6UTK - chains L and H of the 6 polymer chains in the assembly; structure by X-ray diffraction, 3.80 A resolution.

== Chain L ==
Molecule: B11 Fab Light Chain
Organism: Homo sapiens
Notes: antibody fragment or engineered binder
Chain sequence (213 residues; numbered 1 to 212 plus 1 insertion-coded residue; the number before each row is that of its first residue):
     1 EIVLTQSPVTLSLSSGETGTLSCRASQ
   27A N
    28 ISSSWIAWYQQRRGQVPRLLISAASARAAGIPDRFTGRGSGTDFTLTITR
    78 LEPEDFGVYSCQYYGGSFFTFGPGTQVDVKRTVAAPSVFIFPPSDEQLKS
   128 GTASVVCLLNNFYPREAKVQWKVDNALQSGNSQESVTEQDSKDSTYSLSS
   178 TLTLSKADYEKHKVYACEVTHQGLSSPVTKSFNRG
Disulfides: Cys23-Cys88, Cys134-Cys194
Glycans and other covalent adducts: N-acetylglucosamine (NAG) linked to Asn27A
What the authors report for this chain:
  - mutagenesis - F83V (Tm change 3 degC): increased stability
  - mutagenesis - F83V (Kd = 12.7 nM): increased binding to Envelope glycoprotein gp120

== Chain H ==
Molecule: B11 Fab Heavy chain
Organism: Homo sapiens
Notes: antibody fragment or engineered binder
Chain sequence (233 residues; row label = number of the first residue in the row; a row labelled like 82A-82C holds insertion residues (82A, then the next letters in order); X marks 2 residues of unknown identity (built as UNK)):
     1 QVQLVQSGAEVRKPGSSVTISCKPVGGTFTNFAIHWVRQAPGQGLEWVGG
    51 RV
   52A P
    53 VVGIYKYGKKFHDRLRLYEDDPMKTVFLEL
82A-82C RSL
    83 TSDDTGVYYCTRWRGCGM
100A-100M CPYDTSSYYNDAS
   101 DVWGPGTKVIVSAASTKGPSVFPLAPSSKXXSGGTAALGCLVKDYFPEPV
   151 TVSWNSGALTSGVHTFPAVLQSSGLYSLSSVVTVPSSSLGTQTYICNVNH
   201 KPSNTKVDKKVEPKSC
Unresolved in the structure: 130-131
Disulfides: Cys22-Cys92, Cys98-Cys100A, Cys140-Cys196

== Chain L / chain H interface ==
Contacting residue pairs (67; chain L residue first):
  Glu1(L) with Lys61(H)
  Trp32(L) with Asn100J(H)
  Tyr36(L) with Ser100M(H), hydrogen bond (side chain-backbone); Trp103(H), hydrophobic
  Gln38(L) with Gln39(H), hydrogen bond
  Gln42(L) with Tyr91(H), hydrogen bond (backbone-side chain)
  Val43(L) with Gly104(H); Pro105(H), hydrophobic
  Pro44(L) with Tyr91(H); Trp103(H), hydrophobic
  Leu46(L) with Ser100M(H); Asp101(H)
  Ser49(L) with Trp95(H)
  Ala56(L) with Arg96(H)
  Tyr91(L) with Asn100J(H); Asp100K(H); Ala100L(H)
  Gly92(L) with Asn100J(H)
  Gly93(L) with Asn100J(H)
  Ser94(L) with Trp47(H); Lys58(H); Tyr100I(H), hydrogen bond (backbone-side chain)
  Phe95(L) with Trp47(H), hydrophobic; Lys58(H); Tyr59(H); Lys61(H)
  Phe96(L) with His35(H); Trp47(H); Tyr100I(H); Asp100K(H)
  Phe98(L) with Val37(H), hydrophobic; Leu45(H); Trp47(H)
  Pro100(L) with Gly44(H)
  Phe116(L) with Ser132(H); Thr135(H); Ala137(H), hydrophobic
  Ile117(L) with Lys129(H)
  Phe118(L) with Leu124(H); Ala125(H); Ala137(H); Leu138(H), hydrophobic
  Ser121(L) with Phe122(H); Pro123(H)
  Glu123(L) with Phe122(H); Lys209(H), salt bridge
  Gln124(L) with Phe122(H); Lys143(H)
  Val133(L) with Leu124(H), hydrophobic; Leu141(H), hydrophobic
  Leu135(L) with Phe166(H), hydrophobic; Val181(H), hydrophobic
  Asn137(L) with His164(H), hydrogen bond; Thr183(H)
  Asn138(L) with His164(H)
  Gln160(L) with Val169(H)
  Ser162(L) with Phe166(H); Pro167(H)
  Thr164(L) with Phe166(H)
  Ser174(L) with His164(H), hydrogen bond; Phe166(H)
  Leu175(L) with Phe166(H)
  Ser176(L) with Phe166(H); Ser179(H), hydrogen bond
  Ser208(L) with Lys129(H)
  Asn210(L) with Cys216(H)
  Gly212(L) with Cys216(H)
Interface residues without a listed pair, chain L (45 interface residues in all): Ala34, Gly41, Ser87, Gln89, Thr129, Ser131, Val163, Thr180
Interface residues without a listed pair, chain H (46 interface residues in all): Glu46, Ala136, Gly139, Thr165, Leu170

== Summary ==
Chain L and chain H form an interface of 45 and 46 residues respectively; the contacts include 7 hydrogen
bonds and 1 salt bridge. Among the polar pairs are Glu123(L)-Lys209(H), Tyr36(L)-Ser100M(H) and
Gln38(L)-Gln39(H). From the paper: F83V of chain L increases stability; F83V of chain L increases binding to
Envelope glycoprotein gp120.
Here chain L is B11 Fab Light Chain and chain H is B11 Fab Heavy chain, both from Homo sapiens. Entry 6UTK
(Crystal structure of 438-B11 Fab in complex with an uncleaved prefusion optimized (UFO) soluble BG505 trimer
...) was determined by X-ray diffraction, deposited together with 6UUH, 6UUL, 6UUM and 6V6W.
